2GXA - chains A and F of the 7 polymer chains in the assembly; structure by X-ray diffraction, 3.15 A resolution.

Chain A (and F):
Name: Replication protein E1
Organism: Bovine papillomavirus type 1
Notes: chain F of this document is another copy of the same molecule, construct and numbering; everything in this record applies to it too
Reference sequence: P03116 (VE1_BPV1); residue numbers follow UniProt; this construct covers 305-577
Sequence (274 residues; row label = number of the first residue in the row):
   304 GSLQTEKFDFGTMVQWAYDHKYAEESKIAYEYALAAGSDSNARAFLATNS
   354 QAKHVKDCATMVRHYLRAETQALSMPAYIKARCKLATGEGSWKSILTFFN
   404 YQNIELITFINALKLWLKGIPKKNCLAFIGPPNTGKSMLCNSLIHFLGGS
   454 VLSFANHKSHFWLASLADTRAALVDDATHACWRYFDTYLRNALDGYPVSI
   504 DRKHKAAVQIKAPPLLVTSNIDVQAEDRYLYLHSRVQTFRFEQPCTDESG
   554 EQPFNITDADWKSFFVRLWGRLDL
Disordered / not traced: 304-307
Construct notes: cloning artifact (304)
Ion coordination: Mg2+: Ser-440 (together with ADP) (shared with 1 residue of chain B)
Residues lining bound ligands: ADP (adenosine-5'-diphosphate): Pro-434, Pro-435, Asn-436, Thr-437, Gly-438, Lys-439, Ser-440, Met-441, Cys-548, Glu-551, Phe-557, Asn-558
Curated features (UniProtKB/Swiss-Prot):
  - binding site (ATP): Gly-433 to Ser-440
  - cross-link: Lys-514 (Glycyl lysine isopeptide (Lys-Gly) (interchain with G-Cter in SUMO))
  - mutagenesis: Lys-514 (K514R: Complete loss of sumoylation)
From the paper describing this entry:
  - binding site for the 13-nt DNA strand: Phe-464, Lys-506, His-507
  - binding site for ADP: Lys-425, Tyr-499
  - binding site for chloride ion: Asn-523, Arg-538
  - contacts within the chain: Asp-489/Arg-493, Arg-493/Tyr-534, Tyr-534/Arg-538

How chain A and chain F interact:
Contacting residue pairs (25; chain A residue first):
  Phe-311(A) with Asn-352(F)
  Phe-313(A) with Gln-354(F)
  Gly-314(A) with Gln-354(F)
  Asp-360(A) with Ala-355(F)
  Met-364(A) with Ala-332(F), hydrophobic; Gln-354(F); Ala-355(F); Val-358(F), hydrophobic
  His-367(A) with Glu-328(F), salt bridge; Ser-329(F), hydrogen bond (side chain-backbone)
  Tyr-368(A) with Ala-332(F); Tyr-333(F); Ala-336(F); Leu-349(F); Gln-354(F)
  Arg-370(A) with Glu-327(F), salt bridge; Ser-329(F), hydrogen bond
  Ala-371(A) with Ser-329(F), hydrogen bond (backbone-side chain); Tyr-333(F), hydrophobic
  Thr-490(A) with Ala-458(F)
  Tyr-491(A) with Ala-458(F), hydrophobic; Asn-459(F), hydrogen bond
  Tyr-499(A) with Asn-558(F)
  His-507(A) with Glu-328(F), salt bridge
  Ala-509(A) with Arg-366(F)
Interface residues without a listed pair, chain A (17 interface residues in all): Glu-372, Arg-505, Lys-508
Interface residues without a listed pair, chain F (20 interface residues in all): Lys-330, Phe-348, Thr-351, His-367, Lys-508

Overview:
17 residues of chain A face 20 of chain F across their interface, with 4 hydrogen bonds and 3 salt bridges.
Among the polar pairs are His-367(A)/Glu-328(F), Arg-370(A)/Glu-327(F) and His-507(A)/Glu-328(F). From the
paper: a binding site for the 13-nt DNA strand at Phe-464(A), Lys-506(A) and His-507(A); a binding site for
ADP at Lys-425(A) and Tyr-499(A).
Chain A and chain F are both Replication protein E1 (Bovine papillomavirus type 1); the structure, Crystal
structure of papillomavirus E1 hexameric helicase with ssDNA and MgADP, was determined by X-ray diffraction.
